Entry 1FOD (X-ray diffraction, 2.60 A resolution); this record covers chains 1 and 4 of the 4 polymer chains in the assembly.

[Chain 1]
Name: Foot and mouth disease virus
From: Foot-and-mouth disease virus
Reference sequence: Q84771 (Q84771_9PICO); residues 1-213 here correspond to UniProt positions 508-720 (UniProt number = residue number + 507)
Chain sequence (213 residues; numbered 1 to 213; the number before each row is that of its first residue):
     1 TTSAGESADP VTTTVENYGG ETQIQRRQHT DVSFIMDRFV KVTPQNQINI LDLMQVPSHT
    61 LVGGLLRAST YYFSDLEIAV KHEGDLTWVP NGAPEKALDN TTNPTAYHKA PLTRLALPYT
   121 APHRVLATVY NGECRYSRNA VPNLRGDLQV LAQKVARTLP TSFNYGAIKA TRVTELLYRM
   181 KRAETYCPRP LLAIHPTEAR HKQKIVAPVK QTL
Disordered / not traced: 211-213
Sequence notes: conflict Val-56 (Ile780 in Q84771), Gly-64 (Ala788 in Q84771), Ser-137 (Asn861 in Q84771)

[Chain 4]
Name: Foot and mouth disease virus
From: Foot-and-mouth disease virus
Reference sequence: P87677 (P87677_9PICO); numbering as in UniProt (aligned over 1-85)
Chain sequence (85 residues; row label = number of the first residue in the row):
     1 GAGQSSPATG SQNQSGNTGS IINNYYMQQY QNSMDTQLGD NAISGGSNEG STDTTSTHTT
    61 NTQNNDWFSK LASSAFSGLF GALLA
Disordered / not traced: 1-14, 41-64

[How chain 1 and chain 4 interact]
Contacting residue pairs (30; chain 1 residue first):
  Thr-1(1) / Phe-76(4)
  Thr-1(1) / Gly-78(4)  hydrogen bond (side chain-backbone)
  Thr-1(1) / Leu-79(4)
  Thr-1(1) / Phe-80(4)
  Thr-2(1) / Phe-80(4)
  Pro-10(1) / Leu-71(4)
  Pro-10(1) / Ser-74(4)
  Pro-10(1) / Ala-75(4)
  Pro-10(1) / Phe-76(4)  hydrogen bond (backbone-backbone)
  Val-11(1) / Phe-76(4)
  Thr-12(1) / Ala-75(4)
  Thr-12(1) / Phe-76(4)  hydrogen bond (backbone-backbone)
  Thr-12(1) / Ser-77(4)  hydrogen bond (backbone-side chain)
  Asn-17(1) / Gly-78(4)
  Asn-17(1) / Leu-79(4)
  Ser-33(1) / Gly-16(4)
  Phe-34(1) / Gly-16(4)
  Phe-34(1) / Asn-17(4)
  Asp-37(1) / Gly-16(4)
  Asp-37(1) / Asn-17(4)  hydrogen bond (side chain-backbone)
  Phe-73(1) / Ser-33(4)
  Asp-75(1) / Asn-32(4)  hydrogen bond
  Asp-75(1) / Ser-33(4)  hydrogen bond
  Ala-116(1) / Gln-31(4)
  Arg-179(1) / Asn-17(4)
  Lys-181(1) / Thr-18(4)
  Arg-182(1) / Asn-32(4)
  Arg-182(1) / Ser-33(4)  hydrogen bond (side chain-backbone)
  Arg-182(1) / Asp-35(4)  salt bridge
  Pro-188(1) / Phe-68(4)
Also at the interface, not in a pair above, chain 1 (21 interface residues in all): Ser-3, Thr-13, Arg-38, Pro-118, Tyr-119
Also at the interface, not in a pair above, chain 4 (17 interface residues in all): Ser-15

[Overview]
21 residues of chain 1 and 17 residues of chain 4 are in contact; the contacts include 8 hydrogen bonds and 1
salt bridge. Among the polar pairs are Arg-182(1)/Asp-35(4), Thr-1(1)/Gly-78(4) and Thr-12(1)/Ser-77(4).
Here chain 1 is Foot and mouth disease virus and chain 4 is Foot and mouth disease virus, both from
Foot-and-mouth disease virus. Entry 1FOD (Structure of a major immunogenic site on foot-and-mouth disease
virus) was determined by X-ray diffraction.
